PDB entry 6WO5 | X-ray diffraction, 2.62 A resolution | chains A and B of the 5 polymer chains in the assembly

Chain A:
Name: Fab E1 heavy chain
Organism: Homo sapiens
Notes: antibody fragment or engineered binder
Chain sequence (227 residues; each row starts with the number of its first residue; a row labelled like 82A-82C holds insertion residues (82A, then the next letters in order); numbering starts at 0):
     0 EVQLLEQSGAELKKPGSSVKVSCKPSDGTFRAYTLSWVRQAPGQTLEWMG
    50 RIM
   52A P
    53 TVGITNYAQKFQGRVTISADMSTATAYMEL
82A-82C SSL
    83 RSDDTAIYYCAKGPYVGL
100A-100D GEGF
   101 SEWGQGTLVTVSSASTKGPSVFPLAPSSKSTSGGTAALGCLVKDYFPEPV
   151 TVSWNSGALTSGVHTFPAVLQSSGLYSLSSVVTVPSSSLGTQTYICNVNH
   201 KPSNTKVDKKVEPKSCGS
Not modelled in the structure: 0-2, 127-134, 215-218
Disulfide bonds: Cys22-Cys92, Cys140-Cys196
Small-molecule neighbours: N-acetylglucosamine (NAG; 2-acetamido-2-deoxy-beta-D-glucopyranose): Ala31, Tyr97, Val98

Chain B:
Name: Fab E1 light chain
Organism: Homo sapiens
Notes: antibody fragment or engineered binder
Chain sequence (221 residues; each row starts with the number of its first residue; a row labelled like 30A-30E holds insertion residues (30A, then the next letters in order); numbers below 1 keep their minus sign (Ile-2 is residue -2)):
    -2 IELELVLTQSPLSLPVTLGQPASISCRSTQSLV
30A-30E YSDGN
    31 TYLNWFHQRAGQPPRRLIYKVSNRDSGVPERFSGSGSGTDFTLKISRVEA
    81 EDVGIYYCMQGAHWPPTFGGGTKVEINRTVAAPSVFIFPPSDEQLKSGTA
   131 SVVCLLNNFYPREAKVQWKVDNALQSGNSQESVTEQDSKDSTYSLSSTLT
   181 LSKADYEKHKVYACEVTHQGLSSPVTKSFNRGE
Disulfide bonds: Cys23-Cys88, Cys134-Cys194

Chain A / chain B interface:
Residue-residue contacts - 65 pairs, chain A then chain B:
  Gln39(A) - Gln38(B)
  Gln39(A) - Tyr87(B)  hydrogen bond
  Thr44(A) - Tyr87(B)
  Thr44(A) - Phe98(B)
  Thr44(A) - Gly99(B)  hydrogen bond (side chain-backbone)
  Leu45(A) - Pro44(B)  hydrophobic
  Leu45(A) - Phe98(B)
  Trp47(A) - Trp94(B)  hydrophobic
  Trp47(A) - Pro96(B)  hydrophobic
  Arg50(A) - Trp94(B)
  Asn58(A) - Trp94(B)
  Tyr59(A) - Trp94(B)
  Tyr91(A) - Gln38(B)
  Tyr91(A) - Pro43(B)  hydrophobic
  Leu100(A) - Pro96(B)  hydrophobic
  Gly100A(A) - Tyr32(B)
  Gly100A(A) - Asn34(B)  hydrogen bond (backbone-side chain)
  Gly100A(A) - Gly91(B)
  Glu100B(A) - Tyr32(B)
  Glu100B(A) - Asn34(B)
  Glu100B(A) - Arg46(B)  hydrogen bond (backbone-side chain)
  Glu100B(A) - Tyr49(B)
  Glu100B(A) - Lys50(B)  salt bridge
  Gly100C(A) - Asn34(B)
  Gly100C(A) - Met89(B)
  Phe100D(A) - Phe36(B)
  Phe100D(A) - Arg46(B)
  Phe100D(A) - Phe98(B)  hydrophobic
  Ser101(A) - Arg46(B)
  Trp103(A) - Phe36(B)
  Trp103(A) - Pro43(B)  hydrophobic
  Trp103(A) - Pro44(B)
  Gly104(A) - Pro43(B)
  Val121(A) - Glu123(B)
  Phe122(A) - Ser121(B)
  Phe122(A) - Glu123(B)
  Phe122(A) - Gln124(B)
  Pro123(A) - Ser121(B)
  Leu124(A) - Phe118(B)  hydrophobic
  Ala125(A) - Phe118(B)
  Ala137(A) - Phe116(B)  hydrophobic
  Ala137(A) - Phe118(B)
  Ala137(A) - Leu135(B)  hydrophobic
  Leu141(A) - Val133(B)  hydrophobic
  Lys143(A) - Gln124(B)
  Lys143(A) - Ser131(B)
  His164(A) - Asn137(B)
  His164(A) - Asn138(B)  hydrogen bond
  His164(A) - Asp167(B)
  His164(A) - Ser174(B)  hydrogen bond
  Phe166(A) - Leu135(B)  hydrophobic
  Phe166(A) - Ser162(B)
  Phe166(A) - Thr164(B)
  Phe166(A) - Ser174(B)
  Phe166(A) - Leu175(B)
  Phe166(A) - Ser176(B)
  Pro167(A) - Ser162(B)  hydrogen bond (backbone-side chain)
  Pro167(A) - Val163(B)
  Val169(A) - Gln160(B)
  Val169(A) - Glu161(B)
  Val169(A) - Ser162(B)
  Leu170(A) - Gln160(B)
  Val181(A) - Leu135(B)  hydrophobic
  Thr183(A) - Asn137(B)
  Lys209(A) - Glu123(B)  salt bridge
Interface residues without a listed pair, chain A (38 interface residues in all): Val37, Gln105, Ala136, Leu138, Gln171, Ser172
Interface residues without a listed pair, chain B (39 interface residues in all): Gln42, Pro95, Gly100, Thr129

In short:
The interface between chain A and chain B involves 38 residues on one side and 39 on the other, with 7
hydrogen bonds and 2 salt bridges. Polar pairs include Glu100B(A)-Lys50(B), Lys209(A)-Glu123(B) and
Gln39(A)-Tyr87(B). Ligands of chain A: N-acetylglucosamine.
Here chain A is Fab E1 heavy chain and chain B is Fab E1 light chain, both from Homo sapiens. Entry 6WO5
(Structure of Hepatitis C Virus Envelope Glycoprotein E2 core from genotype 1a bound to neutralizing antibody
...) was determined by X-ray diffraction.
